Entry 8WTZ (electron microscopy, 3.10 A resolution); this record covers chains C and D of the 4 polymer chains in the assembly.

Chain C (and D):
Protein: Potassium channel SKOR
From: Arabidopsis thaliana
Notes: chain D of this document is another copy of the same molecule, construct and numbering; everything in this record applies to it too
Reference sequence: Q9M8S6 (SKOR_ARATH); numbering as in UniProt (aligned over 1-828)
Sequence (837 residues; numbered -8 to 828; the number before each row is that of its first residue; numbers below 1 keep their minus sign (Asp-8 is residue -8)):
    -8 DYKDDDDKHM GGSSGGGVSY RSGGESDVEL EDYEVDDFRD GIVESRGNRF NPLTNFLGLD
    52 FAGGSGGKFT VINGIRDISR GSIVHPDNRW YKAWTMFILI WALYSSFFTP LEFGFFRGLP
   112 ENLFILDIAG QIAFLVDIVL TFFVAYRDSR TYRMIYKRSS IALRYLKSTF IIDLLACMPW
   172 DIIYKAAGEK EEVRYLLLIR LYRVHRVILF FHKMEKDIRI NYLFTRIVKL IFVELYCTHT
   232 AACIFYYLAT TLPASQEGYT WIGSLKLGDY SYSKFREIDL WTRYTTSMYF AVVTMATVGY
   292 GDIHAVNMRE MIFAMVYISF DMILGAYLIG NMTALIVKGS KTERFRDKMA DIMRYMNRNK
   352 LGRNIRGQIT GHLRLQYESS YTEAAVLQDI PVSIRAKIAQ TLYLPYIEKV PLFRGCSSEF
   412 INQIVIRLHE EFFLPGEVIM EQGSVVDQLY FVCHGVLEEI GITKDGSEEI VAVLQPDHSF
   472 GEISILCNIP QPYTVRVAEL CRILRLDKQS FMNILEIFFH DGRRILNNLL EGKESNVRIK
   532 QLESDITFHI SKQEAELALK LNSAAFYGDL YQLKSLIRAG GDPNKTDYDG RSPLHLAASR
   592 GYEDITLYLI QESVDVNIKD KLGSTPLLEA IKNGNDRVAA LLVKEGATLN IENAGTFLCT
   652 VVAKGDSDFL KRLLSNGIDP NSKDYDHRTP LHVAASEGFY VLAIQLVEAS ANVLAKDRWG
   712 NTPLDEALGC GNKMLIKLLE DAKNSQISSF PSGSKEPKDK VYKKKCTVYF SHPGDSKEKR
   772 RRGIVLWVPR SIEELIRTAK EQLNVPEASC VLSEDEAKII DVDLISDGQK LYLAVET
Unresolved in the structure: -8 to 75, 453-459, 530-828 (chain D: -8 to 75, 453-459, 525-828)
Differences from the reference sequence: expression tag (-8 to 0)
Small-molecule neighbours:
  - 1,2-diacyl-sn-glycero-3-phosphocholine (PC1), molecule 1: Leu94, Tyr95, Phe98, Phe99, Leu102, Leu114, Leu117, Leu226, His230, Leu271, Trp272, Tyr275
  - 1,2-diacyl-sn-glycero-3-phosphocholine (PC1), molecule 2: Trp272, Tyr275, Thr276, Met279
  - 1,2-diacyl-sn-glycero-3-phosphocholine (PC1), molecule 3: Met299, Arg300, Ile303, Phe304, Val307
  - 1,2-diacyl-sn-glycero-3-phosphocholine (PC1), molecule 4: Met299, Ile303, Met306, Ser310

How chain C and chain D interact:
Pairs across the interface - 113 pairs, chain C then chain D:
  Arg138(C) - Glu369(D)  salt bridge
  Arg141(C) - Leu491(D)
  Thr142(C) - Leu491(D)
  Tyr143(C) - Leu366(D)  hydrophobic
  Tyr143(C) - Glu369(D)
  Tyr143(C) - Ser370(D)  hydrogen bond (side chain-backbone)
  Tyr143(C) - Pro426(D)
  Tyr143(C) - Leu491(D)  hydrophobic
  Arg144(C) - Pro426(D)
  Arg144(C) - Ala489(D)
  Arg144(C) - Glu490(D)  salt bridge
  Arg144(C) - Leu491(D)
  Glu206(C) - Lys332(D)  salt bridge
  Glu206(C) - Thr333(D)
  Glu206(C) - Arg337(D)
  Lys207(C) - Thr333(D)
  Lys207(C) - Tyr368(D)
  Asp208(C) - Arg337(D)  hydrogen bond (backbone-side chain)
  Ile209(C) - Arg337(D)  hydrogen bond (backbone-side chain)
  Ile209(C) - Met340(D)  hydrophobic
  Ile211(C) - Arg337(D)  hydrogen bond (backbone-side chain)
  Asn212(C) - Arg337(D)
  Tyr213(C) - Lys332(D)
  Tyr213(C) - Thr333(D)  hydrogen bond
  Tyr213(C) - Arg337(D)
  Gly249(C) - Gly259(D)
  Gly249(C) - Asp260(D)  hydrogen bond (backbone-backbone)
  Tyr250(C) - Tyr261(D)
  Ser255(C) - Gly259(D)
  Phe281(C) - Tyr291(D)
  Thr285(C) - Tyr291(D)  hydrogen bond
  Thr288(C) - Ala287(D)
  Thr288(C) - Thr288(D)
  Thr288(C) - Val289(D)
  Val289(C) - Val289(D)
  Gly290(C) - Val289(D)
  Gly290(C) - Gly290(D)
  Gly290(C) - Tyr291(D)
  Tyr291(C) - Tyr291(D)
  Gly292(C) - Tyr291(D)
  His295(C) - Leu258(D)
  His295(C) - Tyr280(D)
  His295(C) - Asp293(D)
  Ala296(C) - Tyr280(D)  hydrogen bond (backbone-side chain)
  Ala296(C) - Asp293(D)
  Val297(C) - Leu258(D)
  Val297(C) - Gly259(D)
  Met299(C) - Trp272(D)
  Met302(C) - Leu258(D)  hydrophobic
  Met302(C) - Tyr263(D)
  Met302(C) - Thr276(D)
  Met302(C) - Thr277(D)
  Met302(C) - Tyr280(D)  hydrophobic
  Ile303(C) - Thr276(D)
  Ala305(C) - Tyr280(D)  hydrophobic
  Met306(C) - Met279(D)  hydrophobic
  Met306(C) - Tyr280(D)  hydrophobic
  Met306(C) - Val283(D)  hydrophobic
  Ile309(C) - Val283(D)  hydrophobic
  Ile309(C) - Val284(D)  hydrophobic
  Ile309(C) - Ala287(D)  hydrophobic
  Ser310(C) - Val283(D)
  Met313(C) - Glu225(D)
  Met313(C) - Met286(D)  hydrophobic
  Met313(C) - Leu319(D)  hydrophobic
  Ile314(C) - Ile222(D)  hydrophobic
  Ala317(C) - Leu319(D)  hydrophobic
  Ala317(C) - Ile320(D)  hydrophobic
  Ala317(C) - Met323(D)
  Tyr318(C) - Met323(D)  hydrophobic
  Tyr318(C) - Ile327(D)  hydrophobic
  Ile320(C) - Ile320(D)  hydrophobic
  Gly321(C) - Thr324(D)
  Asn322(C) - Ile327(D)
  Thr324(C) - Thr324(D)
  Ala325(C) - Thr324(D)
  Ala325(C) - Ile327(D)  hydrophobic
  Ala325(C) - Val328(D)  hydrophobic
  Lys329(C) - Ile327(D)  hydrogen bond (side chain-backbone)
  Lys329(C) - Val328(D)
  Lys329(C) - Ser331(D)
  Lys329(C) - Glu334(D)
  Lys332(C) - Arg345(D)
  Ser371(C) - Arg345(D)
  Tyr372(C) - Arg345(D)
  Tyr372(C) - Tyr346(D)
  Tyr372(C) - Arg349(D)  hydrogen bond
  Ala375(C) - Asp342(D)
  Ala376(C) - Tyr346(D)  hydrophobic
  Gln379(C) - Ile360(D)
  Asp380(C) - Gln367(D)  hydrogen bond
  Asp380(C) - Tyr372(D)
  Ile381(C) - Ile360(D)  hydrophobic
  Ile381(C) - Gln367(D)
  Pro382(C) - His363(D)
  Pro382(C) - Glu422(D)
  Pro382(C) - Phe423(D)
  Pro382(C) - Phe424(D)  hydrophobic
  Val383(C) - Glu422(D)
  Val383(C) - Gln439(D)
  Val383(C) - Arg496(D)
  Ser384(C) - Ile430(D)  hydrogen bond (side chain-backbone)
  Ile385(C) - Gln359(D)
  Ile385(C) - His363(D)
  Ile385(C) - Glu428(D)
  Lys388(C) - Glu432(D)  salt bridge
  Ile389(C) - Ile356(D)  hydrophobic
  Leu393(C) - Asn350(D)
  Leu393(C) - Leu352(D)  hydrophobic
  Tyr394(C) - Tyr346(D)
  Glu410(C) - Val436(D)
  Gln414(C) - Asp438(D)
  Ile508(C) - Gln500(D)
Interface residues without a listed pair, chain C (69 interface residues in all): Arg210, Arg217, Ile294, Tyr368, Glu374, Leu378, Thr392, Ile417
Interface residues without a listed pair, chain D (71 interface residues in all): Thr273, Phe336, Lys339, Leu364, Glu374, Val429, Tyr441

Summary:
Chain C and chain D form an interface of 69 and 71 residues respectively, with 12 hydrogen bonds and 4 salt
bridges. Polar pairs include Arg138(C)-Glu369(D), Arg144(C)-Glu490(D) and Glu206(C)-Lys332(D). Ligands of
chain C: 4 copies of 1,2-diacyl-sn-glycero-3-phosphocholine.
Both chains are Potassium channel SKOR (Arabidopsis thaliana). Entry 8WTZ (potassium outward rectifier channel
SKOR) was determined by electron microscopy (same publication as 8WUI).
